PDB entry 1IBK | X-ray diffraction, 3.31 A resolution | chains A and Q of the 22 polymer chains in the assembly

Chain A:
Molecule: 16S ribosomal RNA
From: Thermus thermophilus
Sequence (1522 nucleotides; numbered 0 to 1544 plus 19 insertion-coded residues; 42 numbers in that range are skipped by the numbering (no residue carries them; nothing is unmodelled there); the number before each row is that of its first residue; a row labelled like 190A-190L holds insertion residues (190A, then the next letters in order); numbering starts at 0):
     0 UUUGUUGGAGAGUUUGAUCCUGGCUCAGGGUGAACGCUGGCGGCGUGCCU
    50 AAGACAUGCAAGUCGUGCGGG
    73 CCGCGGGGUUUU
    88 ACUCCG
    95 UGGUC
   101 AGCGGCGGACGGGUGAGUAACGCGUGGGU
  129A G
   130 ACCUACCCGGAAGAGGGGGACAACCCGGGGAAACUCGGGCUAAUCCCCCA
   180 UGUGGACCCGC
190A-190L CCCUUGGGGUGU
   191 GUCCAAAGGGCUUU
   216 GCCCGCUUCCGGAUGGGCCCGCGUCCCAUCAGCUAGUUGGUGGGGUAAUG
   266 GCCCACCAAGGCGACGACGGGUAGCCGGUCUGAGAGGAUGGCCGGCCACA
   316 GGGGCACUGAGACACGGGCCCCACUCCUACGGGAGGCAGCAGUUAGGAAU
   366 CUUCCGCAAUGGGCGCAAGCCUGACGGAGCGACGCCGCUUGGAGGAAGAA
   416 GCCCUUCGGGGUGUAAACUCCUGAA
   442 CCCGGGACGAAACCCCCGACGA
   474 GGGGACUGACGGUACCGGG
   494 GUAAUAGCGCCGGCCAACUCCGUGCCAGCAGCCGCGGUAAUACGGAGGGC
   544 GCGAGCGUUACCCGGAUUCACUGGGCGUAAAGGGCGUGUAGGCGGCCUGG
   594 GGCGUCCCAUGUGAAAGACCACGGCUCAACCGUGGGGGAGCGUGGGAUAC
   644 GCUCAGGCUAGACGGUGGGAGAGGGUGGUGGAAUUCCCGGAGUAGCGGUG
   694 AAAUGCGCAGAUACCGGGAGGAACGCCGAUGGCGAAGGCAGCCACCUGGU
   744 CCACCCGUGACGCUGAGGCGCGAAAGCGUGGGGAGCAAACCGGAUUAGAU
   794 ACCCGGGUAGUCCACGCCCUAAACGAUGCGCGCUAGGUCUCUGGGUCU
   848 CCUGGGGGCCGAAGCUAACGCGUUAAGCGCGCCGCCUGGGGAGUACGGCC
   898 GCAAGGCUGAAACUCAAAGGAAUUGACGGGGGCCCGCACAAGCGGUGGAG
   948 CAUGUGGUUUAAUUCGAAGCAACGCGAAGAACCUUACCAGGCCUUGACAU
   998 GCUAGG
 1003A G
  1004 AACCCGGGUGAAAGCCUGGGGUGCCCC
1030A-1030D GCGA
  1031 GGGGAGCCCUAGCACAGGUGCUGCAUGGCCGUCGUCAGCUCGUGCCGUGA
  1081 GGUGUUGGGUUAAGUCCCGCAACGAGCGCAACCCCCGCCGUUAGUUGCCA
  1131 GCGGUUCGGCCGGGCACUCUAACGGGACUGCCCGCGAAA
  1171 GCGGGAGGAAGGAGGGGACGACGUCUGGUCAGCAUGGCCCUUACGGCCUG
  1221 GGCGACACACGUGCUACAAUGCCCACUACAAAGCGAUGCCACCCGGCAAC
  1271 GGGGAGCUAAUCGCAAAAAGGUGGGCCCAGUUCGGAUUGGGGUCUGCAAC
  1321 CCGACCCCAUGAAGCCGGAAUCGCUAGUAAUCGCGGAUCAG
 1361A C
  1362 CAUGCCGCGGUGAAUACGUUCCCGGGCCUUGUACACACCGCCCGUCACGC
  1412 CAUGGGAGCGGGCUCUACCCGAAGUCGCCGGG
  1446 AGCCUACGGG
  1459 CAGGCGCCGAGGGUAGGGCCCGUGACUGGGGCGAAGUCGUAACAAGGUAG
  1509 CUGUACCGGAAGGUGCGGCUGGAUCACCUCCUUUCU
Unresolved in the structure: 0-4, 1534-1544
Metal / ion sites: Mg2+ site 1: U12, G22; Mg2+ site 2: U12, C526, A914; Mg2+ site 3 near G15 (its only coordinating residue here); Mg2+ site 4 near G21 (its only coordinating residue here); Mg2+ site 5: G61, U62, G105; Mg2+ site 6: G69, G70, U98; Mg2+ site 7: A109, G331; Mg2+ site 8: A116, G117, G289; Mg2+ site 9: C174, C175; Mg2+ site 10: G181, U182; Mg2+ site 11: U182, G183; Mg2+ site 12 near A195 (its only coordinating residue here); 64 more Mg2+ sites not listed
Residues lining bound ligands: paromomycin (PAR): C1404, G1405, U1406, C1407, A1408, C1409, G1489, C1490, G1491, A1492, A1493, G1494, U1495, C1496

Chain Q:
Molecule: 30S ribosomal protein S17
From: Thermus thermophilus
Amino-acid sequence (105 residues; numbered 1 to 105; the number before each row is that of its first residue):
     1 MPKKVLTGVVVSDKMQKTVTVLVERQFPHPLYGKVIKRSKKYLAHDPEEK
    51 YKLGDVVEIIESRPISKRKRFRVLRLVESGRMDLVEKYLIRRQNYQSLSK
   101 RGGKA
Unresolved in the structure: 1

Interface between chain A and chain Q:
Contacting residue pairs - 88 pairs, chain A then chain Q:
  G127(A) with Pro2(Q), hydrogen bond to the sugar; Glu61(Q), hydrogen bond to the base
  G128(A) with Pro2(Q), sugar contact; Lys3(Q), hydrogen bond to the phosphate
  U129(A) with Lys3(Q), salt bridge to the phosphate
  A130(A) with Arg63(Q), salt bridge to the phosphate; Pro64(Q), base contact
  U190E(A) with Ser62(Q), base contact; Arg63(Q), hydrogen bond to the sugar; Arg72(Q), hydrogen bond to the base
  C234(A) with Pro64(Q), sugar contact; Arg70(Q), hydrogen bond to the phosphate
  C235(A) with Glu61(Q), sugar contact; Arg70(Q), salt bridge to the phosphate
  G236(A) with Lys40(Q), salt bridge to the phosphate; Tyr42(Q), hydrogen bond to the phosphate
  C237(A) with Arg25(Q), hydrogen bond to the phosphate; Lys40(Q), salt bridge to the phosphate; Tyr42(Q), phosphate contact
  G238(A) with Arg25(Q), salt bridge to the phosphate
  A246(A) with Ser99(Q), sugar contact
  G247(A) with Ser99(Q), phosphate contact; Lys100(Q), salt bridge to the phosphate
  U253(A) with Met15(Q), hydrogen bond to the sugar; Lys67(Q), salt bridge to the phosphate
  G254(A) with Met15(Q), sugar contact; Gln16(Q), hydrogen bond to the sugar; Thr18(Q), hydrogen bond to the sugar; Ser66(Q), hydrogen bond to the phosphate; Lys67(Q), phosphate contact; Arg68(Q), phosphate contact; Lys69(Q), hydrogen bond to the phosphate
  G255(A) with Gln16(Q), hydrogen bond to the sugar; Lys17(Q), hydrogen bond to the phosphate; Ile65(Q), phosphate contact; Ser66(Q), phosphate contact; Lys69(Q), salt bridge to the phosphate
  U256(A) with Lys17(Q), salt bridge to the phosphate
  U264(A) with Arg63(Q), sugar contact; Pro64(Q), hydrogen bond to the sugar
  G265(A) with Pro64(Q), sugar contact; Ile65(Q), phosphate contact; Ser66(Q), sugar contact; Lys67(Q), hydrogen bond to the sugar
  G266(A) with Lys67(Q), phosphate contact
  C267(A) with Lys67(Q), phosphate contact
  A273(A) with Gln16(Q), sugar contact
  G275(A) with Lys14(Q), salt bridge to the phosphate; Met15(Q), phosphate contact
  G276(A) with Ser12(Q), hydrogen bond to the phosphate; Lys14(Q), salt bridge to the phosphate; Met15(Q), sugar contact; Thr20(Q), phosphate contact; Arg68(Q), hydrogen bond to the sugar
  C277(A) with Lys41(Q), salt bridge to the phosphate; Arg68(Q), salt bridge to the phosphate
  G278(A) with Lys41(Q), salt bridge to the phosphate; Tyr95(Q), base contact
  A279(A) with Tyr95(Q), hydrogen bond to the phosphate; Leu98(Q), base contact; Ser99(Q), base contact
  C280(A) with Arg38(Q), base contact; Ser39(Q), hydrogen bond to the base; Arg91(Q), base contact
  C564(A) with Leu31(Q), base contact; Tyr32(Q), sugar contact
  G581(A) with Ala105(Q), sugar contact
  U582(A) with Asn94(Q), hydrogen bond to the sugar; Ala105(Q), hydrogen bond to the sugar
  A583(A) with Arg91(Q), sugar contact; Asn94(Q), hydrogen bond to the sugar
  G584(A) with Arg91(Q), salt bridge to the phosphate
  G585(A) with Lys34(Q), hydrogen bond to the phosphate
  C586(A) with Lys34(Q), salt bridge to the phosphate
  G597(A) with Val35(Q), sugar contact
  G635(A) with Pro2(Q), sugar contact
  U636(A) with Pro2(Q), sugar contact
  G760(A) with Asn94(Q), hydrogen bond to the base; Leu98(Q), sugar contact; Ala105(Q), base contact
  G761(A) with Gly102(Q), phosphate contact; Gly103(Q), hydrogen bond to the sugar; Lys104(Q), hydrogen bond to the sugar
  C762(A) with Gly102(Q), phosphate contact; Lys104(Q), sugar contact
  C896(A) with Lys100(Q), salt bridge to the phosphate; Arg101(Q), hydrogen bond to the phosphate
  C897(A) with Arg101(Q), salt bridge to the phosphate
Also at the interface, not in a pair above, chain A (47 interface residues in all): U252, U598, C647, A759, C879
Also at the interface, not in a pair above, chain Q (51 interface residues in all): Lys4, Gln26, Pro28, Lys37, Leu43, Phe71, Arg81, Lys87, Ile90, Ser97

Summary:
The interface between chain A and chain Q involves 47 residues on one side and 51 on the other, with 29
hydrogen bonds and 19 salt bridges. Polar contacts include G127(A)-Glu61(Q), U190E(A)-Arg72(Q) and
C280(A)-Ser39(Q). Bound to chain A: paromomycin.
Here chain A is 16S ribosomal RNA and chain Q is 30S ribosomal protein S17, both from Thermus thermophilus.
Entry 1IBK (Structure of the thermus thermophilus 30S ribosomal subunit in complex with the antibiotic
paromomycin) was determined by X-ray diffraction, deposited together with 1IBL and 1IBM.
